4RUR - chains M and b of the 28 polymer chains in the assembly; structure by X-ray diffraction, 2.50 A resolution.

[Chain M]
Molecule: Proteasome subunit beta type-7
Organism: Saccharomyces cerevisiae
Notes: EC 3.4.25.1
UniProtKB: P30657 (PSB7_YEAST); residues -12 to 233 here correspond to UniProt positions 21-266 (UniProt number = residue number + 33)
Amino-acid sequence (246 residues; numbered -12 to 233; the number before each row is that of its first residue; numbers below 1 keep their minus sign (Thr-12 is residue -12)):
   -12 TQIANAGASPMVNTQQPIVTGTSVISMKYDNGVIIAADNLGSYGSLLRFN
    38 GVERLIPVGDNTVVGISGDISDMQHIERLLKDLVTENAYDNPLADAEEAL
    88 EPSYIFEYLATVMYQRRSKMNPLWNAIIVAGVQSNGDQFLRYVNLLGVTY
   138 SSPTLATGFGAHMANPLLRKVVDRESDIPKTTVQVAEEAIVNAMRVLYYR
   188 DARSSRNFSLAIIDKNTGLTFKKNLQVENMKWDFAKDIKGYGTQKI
Unresolved in the structure: -12 to 0

[Chain b]
Molecule: Proteasome subunit beta type-1
Organism: Saccharomyces cerevisiae
Notes: EC 3.4.25.1
UniProtKB: P38624 (PSB1_YEAST); residues 1-196 here correspond to UniProt positions 20-215 (UniProt number = residue number + 19)
Amino-acid sequence (196 residues; numbered 1 to 196; the number before each row is that of its first residue):
     1 TSIMAVTFKDGVILGADSRTTTGAYIANRVTDKLTRVHDKIWCCRSGSAA
    51 DTQAIADIVQYHLELYTSQYGTPSTETAASVFKELCYENKDNLTAGIIVA
   101 GYDDKNKGEVYTIPLGGSVHKLPYAIAGSGSTFIYGYCDKNFRENMSKEE
   151 TVDFIKHSLSQAIKWDGSSGGVIRMVVLTAAGVERLIFYPDEYEQL
Swiss-Prot annotation at these positions:
  - active site: Thr1 (Nucleophile)

[Interface between chain M and chain b]
Contacting residue pairs (64):
  Ser32(M) - Trp165(b)
  Ser32(M) - Asp166(b)
  Ser32(M) - Gly167(b)  hydrogen bond (backbone-backbone)
  Leu33(M) - Phe133(b)  hydrophobic
  Leu33(M) - Trp165(b)
  Leu34(M) - Lys164(b)
  Leu34(M) - Trp165(b)  hydrogen bond (backbone-backbone)
  Leu34(M) - Gly167(b)
  Arg35(M) - Trp165(b)
  Asn37(M) - Trp165(b)
  Phe146(M) - Ala24(b)  hydrophobic
  Phe146(M) - Tyr25(b)
  Tyr185(M) - Glu194(b)  hydrogen bond
  Tyr186(M) - Ile26(b)
  Tyr186(M) - Arg29(b)
  Arg187(M) - Ala24(b)
  Arg187(M) - Tyr25(b)
  Arg187(M) - Ile26(b)  hydrogen bond (backbone-backbone)
  Arg187(M) - Ala27(b)  hydrogen bond (side chain-backbone)
  Arg187(M) - Asn28(b)
  Arg187(M) - Arg29(b)
  Asp188(M) - Ala24(b)
  Asp188(M) - Ile26(b)
  Ala189(M) - Arg19(b)
  Ala189(M) - Thr21(b)
  Ala189(M) - Ala24(b)  hydrogen bond (backbone-backbone)
  Ala189(M) - Ile26(b)
  Ala189(M) - Gly167(b)
  Arg190(M) - Ala24(b)
  Arg193(M) - Asp191(b)  salt bridge
  Arg193(M) - Glu194(b)  salt bridge
  Lys218(M) - Arg29(b)  hydrogen bond (backbone-side chain)
  Trp219(M) - Arg29(b)
  Trp219(M) - Gly171(b)
  Trp219(M) - Val172(b)  hydrophobic
  Trp219(M) - Tyr189(b)
  Trp219(M) - Pro190(b)
  Asp220(M) - Tyr189(b)  hydrogen bond
  Phe221(M) - Arg29(b)
  Phe221(M) - Val30(b)  hydrophobic
  Ala222(M) - Val30(b)  hydrophobic
  Ala222(M) - Arg174(b)  hydrogen bond (backbone-side chain)
  Ala222(M) - Ile187(b)
  Lys223(M) - Ile187(b)
  Lys223(M) - Tyr189(b)
  Ile225(M) - Val30(b)  hydrophobic
  Ile225(M) - Arg174(b)
  Lys226(M) - Asp32(b)
  Lys226(M) - Arg185(b)
  Gly227(M) - Asp32(b)  hydrogen bond (backbone-side chain)
  Tyr228(M) - Thr35(b)
  Tyr228(M) - Arg45(b)
  Tyr228(M) - Gln53(b)  hydrogen bond (side chain-backbone)
  Tyr228(M) - Ala56(b)
  Tyr228(M) - Asp57(b)  hydrogen bond
  Gln231(M) - Asp32(b)
  Gln231(M) - Leu34(b)  hydrogen bond (side chain-backbone)
  Gln231(M) - Thr35(b)
  Gln231(M) - Arg36(b)  hydrogen bond (side chain-backbone)
  Gln231(M) - Trp42(b)
  Gln231(M) - Arg185(b)
  Ile233(M) - Arg36(b)
  Ile233(M) - Trp42(b)
  Ile233(M) - Arg185(b)  hydrogen bond (backbone-side chain)
Also at the interface, not in a pair above, chain M (27 interface residues in all): Met150, Met217
Also at the interface, not in a pair above, chain b (35 interface residues in all): Ile163, Ser168, Val183

[In short]
27 residues of chain M face 35 of chain b across their interface; the contacts include 15 hydrogen bonds and 2
salt bridges. Polar contacts include Arg193(M)-Asp191(b), Arg193(M)-Glu194(b) and Tyr185(M)-Glu194(b). Curated
annotation (UniProt) lists active-site residue Thr1(b) on chain b.
Chain M is Proteasome subunit beta type-7 and chain b is Proteasome subunit beta type-1, both from
Saccharomyces cerevisiae; the structure, Yeast 20S proteasome in complex with the alkaloid indolo-phakellin
(4), was determined by X-ray diffraction.
